PDB entry 7MFM | electron microscopy, 2.42 A resolution | chains G and H of the 10 polymer chains in the assembly

== Chain G (and H) ==
Name: Glutamate synthase (NADPH) large chain
Organism: Bacillus subtilis
Notes: chain H of this document is another copy of the same molecule, construct and numbering; everything in this record applies to it too
UniProtKB: A0A164XVV7 (A0A164XVV7_BACIU); residue numbers follow UniProt; this construct covers 1-1520
Amino-acid sequence (1520 residues; row label = number of the first residue in the row):
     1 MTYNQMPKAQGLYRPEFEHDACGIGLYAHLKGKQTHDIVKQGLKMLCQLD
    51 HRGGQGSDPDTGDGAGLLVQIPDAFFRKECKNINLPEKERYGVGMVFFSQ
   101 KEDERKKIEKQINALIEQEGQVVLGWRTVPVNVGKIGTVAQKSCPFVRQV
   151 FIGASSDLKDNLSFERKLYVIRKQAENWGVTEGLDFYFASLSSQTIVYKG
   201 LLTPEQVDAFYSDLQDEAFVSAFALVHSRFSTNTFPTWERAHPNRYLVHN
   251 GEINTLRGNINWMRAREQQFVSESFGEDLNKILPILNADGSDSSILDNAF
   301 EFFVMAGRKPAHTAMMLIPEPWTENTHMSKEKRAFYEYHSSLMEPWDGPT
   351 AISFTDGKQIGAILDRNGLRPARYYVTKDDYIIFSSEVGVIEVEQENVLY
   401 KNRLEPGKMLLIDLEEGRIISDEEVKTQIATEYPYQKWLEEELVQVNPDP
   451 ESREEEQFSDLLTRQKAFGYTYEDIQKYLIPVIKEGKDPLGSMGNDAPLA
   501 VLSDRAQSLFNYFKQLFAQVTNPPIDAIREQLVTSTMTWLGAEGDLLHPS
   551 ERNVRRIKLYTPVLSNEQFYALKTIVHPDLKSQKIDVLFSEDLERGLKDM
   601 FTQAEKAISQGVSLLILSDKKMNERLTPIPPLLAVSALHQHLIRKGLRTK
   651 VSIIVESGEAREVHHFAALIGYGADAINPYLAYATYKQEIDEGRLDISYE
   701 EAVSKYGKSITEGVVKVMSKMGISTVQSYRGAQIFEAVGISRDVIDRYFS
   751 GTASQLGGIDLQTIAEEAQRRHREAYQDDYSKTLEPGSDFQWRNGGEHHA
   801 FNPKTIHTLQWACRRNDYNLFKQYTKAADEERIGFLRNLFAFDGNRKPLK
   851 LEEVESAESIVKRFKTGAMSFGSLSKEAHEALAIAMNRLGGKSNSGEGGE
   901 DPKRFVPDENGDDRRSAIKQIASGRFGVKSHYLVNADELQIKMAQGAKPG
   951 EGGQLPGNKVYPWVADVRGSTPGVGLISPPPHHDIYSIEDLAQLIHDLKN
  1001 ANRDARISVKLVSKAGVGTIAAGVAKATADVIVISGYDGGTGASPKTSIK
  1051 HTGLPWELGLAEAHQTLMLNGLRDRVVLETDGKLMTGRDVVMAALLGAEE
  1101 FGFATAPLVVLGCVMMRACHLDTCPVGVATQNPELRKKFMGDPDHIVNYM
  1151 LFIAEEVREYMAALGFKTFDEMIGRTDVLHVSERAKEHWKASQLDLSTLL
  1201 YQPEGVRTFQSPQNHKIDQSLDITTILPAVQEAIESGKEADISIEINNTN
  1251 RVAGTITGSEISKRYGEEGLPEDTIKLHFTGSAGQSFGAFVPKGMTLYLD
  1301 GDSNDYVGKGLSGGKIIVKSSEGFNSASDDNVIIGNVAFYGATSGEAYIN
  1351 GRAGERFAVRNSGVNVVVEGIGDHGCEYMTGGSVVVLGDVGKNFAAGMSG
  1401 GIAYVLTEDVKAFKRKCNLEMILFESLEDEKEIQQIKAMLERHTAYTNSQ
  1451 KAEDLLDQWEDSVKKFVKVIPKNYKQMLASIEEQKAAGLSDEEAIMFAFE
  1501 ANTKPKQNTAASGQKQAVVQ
Unresolved in the structure: 1-21, 1505-1520
Differences from the reference sequence: conflict Val1181 (Ala in A0A164XVV7)
Bound ions: 3Fe-4S cluster Fe: Cys1113, Cys1119, Cys1124
Small-molecule neighbours:
  - 3Fe-4S cluster (F3S): Met493, Cys1113, Val1114, Met1115, Met1116, Arg1117, Ala1118, Cys1119, Cys1124, Val1126, Val1128, Ala1129
  - FMN (flavin mononucleotide): Met493, Gly867, Ala868, Met869, Ser870, Leu874, Glu897, Gln920, Lys942, Gln945, Lys1010, Ser1035, Asp1038, Gly1039, Gly1040, Thr1041, Gly1042, Asp1081, Gly1082, Lys1083, Phe1103, Ala1104, Thr1105, Leu1108
What the authors report for this chain:
  - binding site for flavin mononucleotide: Ser870, Thr1041 (proposed by the authors, not directly observed)

== Chain G / chain H interface ==
Contacting residue pairs - 6 pairs, chain G then chain H:
  Asp592(G) - Lys598(H)  salt bridge
  Arg595(G) - Lys598(H)
  Arg595(G) - Thr602(H)
  Lys598(G) - Asp592(H)  salt bridge
  Lys598(G) - Arg595(H)
  Thr602(G) - Arg595(H)
Other interface residues (no listed pair), chain G (5 interface residues in all): Asp599
Other interface residues (no listed pair), chain H (5 interface residues in all): Asp599

== Summary ==
Chain G and chain H each contribute 5 residues to their interface, with 2 salt bridges. The salt-bridged pair
is Asp592(G)-Lys598(H). Ligands of chain G: flavin mononucleotide and 3Fe-4S cluster. Cys1113(G), Cys1119(G)
and Cys1124(G) form the 3Fe-4S cluster Fe site. The paper reports a binding site for flavin mononucleotide at
Ser870(G) and Thr1041(G).
Both chains are Glutamate synthase (NADPH) large chain (Bacillus subtilis). Entry 7MFM (Glutamate synthase,
glutamate dehydrogenase counter-enzyme complex) was determined by electron microscopy (same publication as
7MFT).
